PDB entry 6AHU | electron microscopy, 3.66 A resolution | chains A and B of the 13 polymer chains in the assembly

[Chain A]
Molecule: H1 RNA
From: Homo sapiens
Sequence (341 nucleotides; numbered 1 to 341; the number before each row is that of its first residue):
     1 AUAGGGCGGAGGGAAGCUCAUCAGUGGGGCCACGAGCUGAGUGCGUCCUG
    51 UCACUCCACUCCCAUGUCCCUUGGGAAGGUCUGAGACUAGGGCCAGAGGC
   101 GGCCCUAACAGGGCUCUCCCUGAGCUUCGGGGAGGUGAGUUCCCAGAGAA
   151 CGGGGCUCCGCGCGAGGUCAGACUGGGCAGGAGAUGCCGUGGACCCCGCC
   201 CUUCGGGGAGGGGCCCGGCGGAUGCCUCCUUUGCCGGAGCUUGGAACAGA
   251 CUCACGGCCAGCGAAGUGAGUUCAAUGGCUGAGGUGAGGUACCCCGCAGG
   301 GGACCUCAUAACCCAAUUCAGACUACUCUCCUCCGCCCAUU

[Chain B]
Molecule: Ribonucleases P/MRP protein subunit POP1
From: Homo sapiens
Notes: EC 3.1.26.5
UniProt: Q99575 (POP1_HUMAN); residues 1-1024 here = UniProt positions 1-1024
Sequence (1024 residues; row label = number of the first residue in the row):
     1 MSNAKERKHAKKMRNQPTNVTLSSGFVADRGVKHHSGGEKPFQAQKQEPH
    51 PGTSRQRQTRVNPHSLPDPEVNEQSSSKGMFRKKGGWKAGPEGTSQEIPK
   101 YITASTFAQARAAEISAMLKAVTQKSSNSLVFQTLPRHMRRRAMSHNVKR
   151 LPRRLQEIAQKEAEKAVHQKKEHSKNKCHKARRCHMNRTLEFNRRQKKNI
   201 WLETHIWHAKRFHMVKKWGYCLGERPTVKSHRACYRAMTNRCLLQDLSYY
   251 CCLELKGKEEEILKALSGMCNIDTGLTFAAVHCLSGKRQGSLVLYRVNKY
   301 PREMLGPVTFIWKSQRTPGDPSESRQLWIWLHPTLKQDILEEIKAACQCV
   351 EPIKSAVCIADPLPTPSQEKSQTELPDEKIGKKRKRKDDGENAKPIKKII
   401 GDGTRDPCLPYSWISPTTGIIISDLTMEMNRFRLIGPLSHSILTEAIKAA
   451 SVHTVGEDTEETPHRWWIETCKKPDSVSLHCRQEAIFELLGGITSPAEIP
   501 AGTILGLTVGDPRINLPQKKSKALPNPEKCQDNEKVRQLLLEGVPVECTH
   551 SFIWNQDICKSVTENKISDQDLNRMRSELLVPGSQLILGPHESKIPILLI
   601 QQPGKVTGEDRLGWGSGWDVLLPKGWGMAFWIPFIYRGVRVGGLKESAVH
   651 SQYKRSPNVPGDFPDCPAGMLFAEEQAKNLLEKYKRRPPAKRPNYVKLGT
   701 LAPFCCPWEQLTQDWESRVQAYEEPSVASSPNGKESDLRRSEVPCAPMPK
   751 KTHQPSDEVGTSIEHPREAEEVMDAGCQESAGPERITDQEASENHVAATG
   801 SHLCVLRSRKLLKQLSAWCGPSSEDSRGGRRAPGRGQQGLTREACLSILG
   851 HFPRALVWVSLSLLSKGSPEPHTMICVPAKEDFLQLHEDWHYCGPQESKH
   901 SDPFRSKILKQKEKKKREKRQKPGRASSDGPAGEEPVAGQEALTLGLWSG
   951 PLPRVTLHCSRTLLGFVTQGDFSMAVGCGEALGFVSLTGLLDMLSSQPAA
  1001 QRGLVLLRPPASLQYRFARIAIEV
Unresolved in the structure: 1-99, 167-180, 351-389, 723-800, 921-940
Curated features (UniProtKB/Swiss-Prot):
  - modified residue (Phosphoserine): Ser367, Ser584, Ser729, Ser730

[Chain A / chain B interface]
Pairs across the interface (187; chain A residue first):
  U2(A) with Arg917(B), hydrogen bond to the phosphate; Arg920(B), salt bridge to the phosphate
  A3(A) with Lys916(B), salt bridge to the phosphate; Arg917(B), salt bridge to the phosphate; Arg920(B), hydrogen bond to the sugar
  G4(A) with Lys916(B), salt bridge to the phosphate
  A14(A) with Arg686(B), hydrogen bond to the sugar; Pro688(B), base contact
  A15(A) with Arg686(B), phosphate contact; Arg687(B), sugar contact; Pro688(B), sugar contact
  G16(A) with Lys691(B), hydrogen bond to the phosphate
  C17(A) with Lys691(B), salt bridge to the phosphate
  U18(A) with Ala1011(B), sugar contact
  C19(A) with Ser1012(B), sugar contact
  A20(A) with Gln1014(B), sugar contact; Arg1016(B), salt bridge to the phosphate
  U21(A) with Lys866(B), phosphate contact; Cys893(B), hydrogen bond to the phosphate
  G27(A) with Arg232(B), base contact
  G28(A) with Arg232(B), hydrogen bond to the sugar; Arg236(B), hydrogen bond to the phosphate
  G29(A) with Arg236(B), salt bridge to the phosphate; Met974(B), hydrogen bond to the sugar; Gly977(B), hydrogen bond to the base
  C30(A) with Met974(B), sugar contact; Ala975(B), sugar contact; Val976(B), hydrogen bond to the sugar; Gly977(B), sugar contact
  C31(A) with Asp610(B), base contact; Arg611(B), hydrogen bond to the sugar; Val976(B), base contact
  A35(A) with Arg831(B), salt bridge to the phosphate; Arg835(B), base contact
  C57(A) with Ala832(B), phosphate contact; Pro833(B), sugar contact
  A58(A) with Asp825(B), phosphate contact; Arg830(B), phosphate contact; Arg831(B), phosphate contact; Ala832(B), hydrogen bond to the phosphate
  C59(A) with Asp825(B), base contact; Arg830(B), salt bridge to the phosphate
  C69(A) with Ser865(B), phosphate contact; Lys866(B), hydrogen bond to the phosphate; Gly867(B), phosphate contact; Gly977(B), sugar contact; Cys978(B), sugar contact
  C70(A) with Lys866(B), salt bridge to the phosphate; Gly867(B), hydrogen bond to the phosphate; Ser868(B), sugar contact; Phe972(B), sugar contact
  U82(A) with His146(B), salt bridge to the phosphate
  G83(A) with Arg142(B), hydrogen bond to the base
  A84(A) with Arg142(B), base contact; Lys210(B), hydrogen bond to the sugar
  G85(A) with Arg140(B), hydrogen bond to the base; Arg141(B), base contact; Arg142(B), hydrogen bond to the base; Arg150(B), salt bridge to the phosphate; Lys210(B), sugar contact; Arg211(B), hydrogen bond to the phosphate
  A86(A) with Arg141(B), salt bridge to the phosphate; Lys149(B), base contact; Arg150(B), base contact; Arg211(B), salt bridge to the phosphate; Lys520(B), salt bridge to the phosphate; Tyr636(B), phosphate contact
  C87(A) with Leu516(B), sugar contact; Asn573(B), base contact; Ser577(B), hydrogen bond to the base; Ile632(B), phosphate contact; Tyr636(B), hydrogen bond to the phosphate
  U88(A) with Ile206(B), base contact; Lys394(B), hydrogen bond to the base; Leu516(B), phosphate contact; Asp569(B), sugar contact; Asn573(B), hydrogen bond to the phosphate; Met628(B), sugar contact; Ile632(B), phosphate contact
  A89(A) with Gln570(B), hydrogen bond to the phosphate
  G90(A) with Arg188(B), sugar contact; Thr189(B), hydrogen bond to the sugar; Phe192(B), sugar contact; Trp201(B), base contact; Ile206(B), base contact; Lys210(B), salt bridge to the phosphate; Lys394(B), base contact; Pro395(B), base contact
  G91(A) with Thr189(B), hydrogen bond to the phosphate; Gln570(B), sugar contact
  G92(A) with Arg574(B), hydrogen bond to the sugar
  G99(A) with His185(B), hydrogen bond to the base
  C100(A) with Arg182(B), base contact
  C104(A) with Lys198(B), phosphate contact
  C105(A) with Arg194(B), salt bridge to the phosphate; Lys198(B), salt bridge to the phosphate; Lys216(B), phosphate contact
  U106(A) with Arg195(B), base contact; Lys216(B), salt bridge to the phosphate
  A107(A) with Arg188(B), hydrogen bond to the base; Glu191(B), hydrogen bond to the base; Phe192(B), base contact; Arg195(B), salt bridge to the phosphate; His205(B), salt bridge to the phosphate; Ile206(B), sugar contact; Ala209(B), phosphate contact; Lys210(B), phosphate contact
  A108(A) with Ala209(B), phosphate contact; Lys210(B), phosphate contact
  C109(A) with Cys184(B), hydrogen bond to the base
  A110(A) with Ala181(B), sugar contact
  G256(A) with Arg183(B), sugar contact; His185(B), salt bridge to the phosphate
  G257(A) with Arg183(B), salt bridge to the phosphate
  C258(A) with Arg183(B), base contact
  A260(A) with Lys149(B), salt bridge to the phosphate; Arg153(B), phosphate contact
  G261(A) with Arg141(B), base contact; Lys149(B), phosphate contact; Arg150(B), hydrogen bond to the base; Leu151(B), sugar contact; Pro152(B), phosphate contact; Arg153(B), salt bridge to the phosphate; Lys520(B), base contact
  C262(A) with Met139(B), base contact; Arg150(B), base contact; Pro152(B), base contact; Arg153(B), hydrogen bond to the phosphate; Lys519(B), hydrogen bond to the phosphate; Lys520(B), base contact
  G263(A) with Met139(B), sugar contact; Pro152(B), phosphate contact; Lys519(B), salt bridge to the phosphate
  A264(A) with Met139(B), phosphate contact
  A265(A) with Arg241(B), sugar contact
  G266(A) with Arg236(B), base contact; Arg241(B), salt bridge to the phosphate; Arg640(B), salt bridge to the phosphate
  U267(A) with Arg137(B), base contact; Lys229(B), sugar contact; Arg236(B), salt bridge to the phosphate; Arg640(B), salt bridge to the phosphate
  G268(A) with Lys229(B), phosphate contact; Ser230(B), hydrogen bond to the phosphate; His231(B), stacking on the base; Arg232(B), salt bridge to the phosphate; Lys645(B), hydrogen bond to the base; Asp971(B), hydrogen bond to the base; Phe972(B), base contact
  A269(A) with Lys229(B), base contact
  G270(A) with Arg137(B), hydrogen bond to the sugar; Lys229(B), hydrogen bond to the base; Arg232(B), salt bridge to the phosphate
  U271(A) with Arg137(B), base contact
  U272(A) with Arg137(B), base contact
  C273(A) with Thr123(B), phosphate contact
  G283(A) with Lys899(B), hydrogen bond to the phosphate
  G284(A) with Ala690(B), hydrogen bond to the base; Arg692(B), sugar contact; Asn694(B), hydrogen bond to the phosphate; Lys697(B), salt bridge to the phosphate; Lys899(B), salt bridge to the phosphate
  U285(A) with Ala690(B), sugar contact; Asn694(B), hydrogen bond to the phosphate; Lys697(B), salt bridge to the phosphate
  G286(A) with Arg905(B), salt bridge to the phosphate
  G302(A) with Ser901(B), sugar contact; Asp902(B), phosphate contact
  A303(A) with Lys899(B), phosphate contact
  U317(A) with Arg137(B), base contact; Arg140(B), salt bridge to the phosphate; Arg141(B), base contact; Arg142(B), hydrogen bond to the base
  U318(A) with Arg142(B), base contact; Thr227(B), hydrogen bond to the sugar; Val228(B), sugar contact; Lys229(B), phosphate contact
  C319(A) with His213(B), hydrogen bond to the sugar; Thr227(B), sugar contact; Lys229(B), salt bridge to the phosphate
  C328(A) with Lys691(B), hydrogen bond to the base
  U329(A) with Pro689(B), sugar contact
  C330(A) with Pro688(B), sugar contact; Pro689(B), sugar contact
  U332(A) with Lys915(B), salt bridge to the phosphate; Lys919(B), salt bridge to the phosphate
  C333(A) with Lys919(B), salt bridge to the phosphate
Other interface residues (no listed pair), chain A (83 interface residues in all): A32, G36, C68, U71, C81, A274, G300, G301, A320, C331
Other interface residues (no listed pair), chain B (112 interface residues in all): Asn128, Gln133, Pro136, Arg154, Asn199, Glu203, Ala233, Tyr235, Gln518, Pro693, His891, Ser906, Lys912, Ser973, Gly979

[Summary]
83 residues of chain A and 112 residues of chain B are in contact, with 47 hydrogen bonds, 41 salt bridges and
1 aromatic stacking contact. Polar pairs include G29(A)-Gly977(B), G83(A)-Arg142(B) and G85(A)-Arg140(B).
Here chain A is H1 RNA and chain B is Ribonucleases P/MRP protein subunit POP1, both from Homo sapiens. Entry
6AHU (Cryo-EM structure of human Ribonuclease P with mature tRNA) was determined by electron microscopy (same
publication as 6AHR and 6AHV).
